Entry 3LF3 (X-ray diffraction, 1.15 A resolution); this record covers chain A.

Chain A:
Protein: Fast Fluorescent Timer Fast-FT
Source organism: Discosoma sp
Chain sequence (230 residues; each row starts with the number of its first residue; note: 1 number in that range is skipped by the numbering (no residue carries it; nothing is unmodelled there)):
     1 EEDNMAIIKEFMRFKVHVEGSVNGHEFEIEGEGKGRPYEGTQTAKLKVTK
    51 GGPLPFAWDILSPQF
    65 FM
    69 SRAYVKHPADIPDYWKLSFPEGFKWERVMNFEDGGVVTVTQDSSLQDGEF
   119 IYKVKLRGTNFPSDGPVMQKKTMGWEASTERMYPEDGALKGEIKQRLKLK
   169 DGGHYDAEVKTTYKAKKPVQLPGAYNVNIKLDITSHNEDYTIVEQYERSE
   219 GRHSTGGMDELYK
Unresolved in the structure: 1-3, 225-231
Differences from the reference sequence: chromophore (66, 66, 66)
Modified / non-standard residues: Phe65 (phenylalanine amide; NFA); Met66 ({(4Z)-4-(4-hydroxybenzylidene)-2-[3-(methylthio)propanimidoyl]-5-oxo-4,5-dihydro-1H-imidazol-1-yl}acetic acid; NRQ)
Glycans and other covalent adducts: covalent link Met66-Ser69
Reported in the primary citation:
  - contacts within the chain: Val18-Phe27 (hydrophobic contact), Val18-Ile29 (hydrophobic contact), Arg70-Glu148 (hydrogen bond), Arg70-Trp83, Val18-Val122 (hydrophobic contact), Glu215-Ser217 (water-mediated contact)
  - catalytic residues: Glu215 (proposed by the authors, not directly observed)
  - conformationally variable residues (side-chain flip): Glu215
  - catalytic residues: Arg95
  - interface residues: Lys34

In short:
From the paper: catalytic residues Glu215 and Arg95; the interface residue Lys34.
Chain A is Fast Fluorescent Timer Fast-FT (Discosoma sp); the structure, Crystal Structure of Fast Fluorescent
Timer Fast-FT, was determined by X-ray diffraction.
